Entry 6I92 (X-ray diffraction, 1.85 A resolution); this record covers chain A.

== Chain A ==
Molecule: Ribonucleotide reductase small subunit
Source organism: Geobacillus kaustophilus (strain HTA426)
Notes: EC 1.17.4.1
UniProt: Q5KW80 (Q5KW80_GEOKA); numbering as in UniProt (aligned over 1-302)
Chain sequence (316 residues; each row starts with the number of its first residue; numbers below 1 keep their minus sign (Met-13 is residue -13)):
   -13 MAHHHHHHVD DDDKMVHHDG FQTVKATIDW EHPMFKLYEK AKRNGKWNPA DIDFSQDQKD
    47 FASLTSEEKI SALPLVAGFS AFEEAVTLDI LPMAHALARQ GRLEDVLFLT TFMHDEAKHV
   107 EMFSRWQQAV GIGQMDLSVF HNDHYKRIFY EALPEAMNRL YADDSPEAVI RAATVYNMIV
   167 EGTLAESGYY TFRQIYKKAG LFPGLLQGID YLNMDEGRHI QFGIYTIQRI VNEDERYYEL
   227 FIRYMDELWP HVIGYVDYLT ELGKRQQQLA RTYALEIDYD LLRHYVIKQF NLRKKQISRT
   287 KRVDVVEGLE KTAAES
Disordered / not traced: -13 to 3, 249-265, 287-302
Sequence notes: initiating methionine (-13); expression tag (-12 to 0); engineered mutation Phe68 (Gly in Q5KW80)
Ion coordination: Mn2+: Glu69, Glu102, His105, Glu202; Fe2+ site 1: Glu102, Glu167, Glu202, His205; Fe2+ site 2 near His130 (its only coordinating residue here)
From the paper describing this entry:
  - mutagenesis - G68F: unchanged catalytic activity

== Overview ==
Glu69, Glu102, His105 and Glu202 coordinate Mn2+. The Fe2+ site 1 is built by Glu102, Glu167, Glu202 and
His205. The paper reports that G68F leaves catalytic activity unchanged.
Chain A is Ribonucleotide reductase small subunit (Geobacillus kaustophilus (strain HTA426)); the structure,
R2-like ligand-binding oxidase G68F mutant with anaerobically reconstituted Mn/Fe cofactor, was determined by
X-ray diffraction together with 6I90, 6I93, 6I94 and 6I95 from the same study.
